Entry 1G21 (X-ray diffraction, 3.00 A resolution); this record covers chains B and D of the 8 polymer chains in the assembly.

# Chain B (and D)
Molecule: Nitrogenase molybdenum-iron protein beta chain
Organism: Azotobacter vinelandii
Notes: EC 1.18.6.1; chain D of this document is another copy of the same molecule, construct and numbering; everything in this record applies to it too
Reference sequence: P07329 (NIFK_AZOVI); residues 1-523 here = UniProt positions 1-523
Amino-acid sequence (523 residues; numbered 1 to 523; the number before each row is that of its first residue):
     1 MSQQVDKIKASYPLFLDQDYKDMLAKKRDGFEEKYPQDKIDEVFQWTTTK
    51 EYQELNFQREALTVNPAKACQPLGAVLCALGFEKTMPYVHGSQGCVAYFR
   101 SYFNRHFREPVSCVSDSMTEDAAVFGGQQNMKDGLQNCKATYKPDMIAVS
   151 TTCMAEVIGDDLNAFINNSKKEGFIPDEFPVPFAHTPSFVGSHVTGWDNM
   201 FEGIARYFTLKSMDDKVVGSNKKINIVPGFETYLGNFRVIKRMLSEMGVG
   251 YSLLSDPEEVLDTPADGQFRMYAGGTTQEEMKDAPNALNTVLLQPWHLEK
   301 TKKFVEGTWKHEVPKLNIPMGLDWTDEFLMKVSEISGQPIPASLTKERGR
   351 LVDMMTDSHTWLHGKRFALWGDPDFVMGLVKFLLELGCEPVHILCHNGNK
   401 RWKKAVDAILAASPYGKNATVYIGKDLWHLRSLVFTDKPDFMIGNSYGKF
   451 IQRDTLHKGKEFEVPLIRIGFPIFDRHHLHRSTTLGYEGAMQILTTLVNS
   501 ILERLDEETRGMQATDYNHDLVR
Disordered / not traced: 1
Bound ions: fe(8)-S(7) cluster Fe: Cys70, Cys95, Cys153, Ser188 (shared with 3 residues of chain A); Ca2+ site 1: Arg108, Glu109 (shared with Asp353(D) of chain D); Ca2+ site 2: Asp353, Asp357 (shared with Arg108(D), Glu109(D) of chain D)
Residues lining bound ligands: fe(8)-S(7) cluster (CLF): Cys70, Pro72, Ser92, Gly94, Cys95, Tyr98, Phe99, Thr152, Cys153, Ser188
Curated features (UniProtKB/Swiss-Prot):
  - binding site ([8Fe-7S] cluster): Cys70, Cys95, Cys153, Ser188

# Chain B / chain D interface
Pairs across the interface (122):
  Ser11(B) - Tyr517(D)  hydrogen bond (backbone-side chain)
  Ser11(B) - Asn518(D)  hydrogen bond
  Tyr12(B) - Glu508(D)  hydrogen bond (side chain-backbone)
  Tyr12(B) - Thr509(D)
  Tyr12(B) - Thr515(D)
  Tyr12(B) - Tyr517(D)
  Tyr12(B) - Asn518(D)
  Phe15(B) - Tyr517(D)  hydrophobic
  Gln37(B) - Gln513(D)  hydrogen bond
  Phe44(B) - Met512(D)  hydrophobic
  Arg105(B) - Val522(D)
  Arg108(B) - Asp357(D)
  Arg108(B) - Arg523(D)  hydrogen bond (side chain-backbone)
  Glu109(B) - Asp353(D)
  Glu109(B) - Asp357(D)
  Glu258(B) - Arg350(D)
  Glu259(B) - Lys346(D)  salt bridge
  Glu259(B) - Arg350(D)  salt bridge
  Asp262(B) - Arg350(D)  salt bridge
  Thr263(B) - Asp353(D)
  Pro264(B) - Lys346(D)
  Pro264(B) - Gly349(D)
  Pro264(B) - Arg350(D)
  Ala265(B) - Gly349(D)  hydrogen bond (backbone-backbone)
  Ala265(B) - Asp353(D)
  Lys346(B) - Glu259(D)  salt bridge
  Lys346(B) - Pro264(D)
  Gly349(B) - Pro264(D)
  Gly349(B) - Ala265(D)  hydrogen bond (backbone-backbone)
  Arg350(B) - Glu259(D)  salt bridge
  Arg350(B) - Asp262(D)  salt bridge
  Arg350(B) - Pro264(D)
  Asp353(B) - Glu109(D)
  Asp353(B) - Thr263(D)
  Asp353(B) - Ala265(D)
  Met354(B) - His478(D)  hydrogen bond (backbone-side chain)
  Asp357(B) - Arg108(D)
  Asp357(B) - His477(D)
  Ser358(B) - His477(D)  hydrogen bond
  Ser358(B) - His478(D)  hydrogen bond
  Trp361(B) - His477(D)
  Ser446(B) - Leu521(D)
  Tyr447(B) - Leu521(D)  hydrophobic
  Lys449(B) - Asp506(D)  salt bridge
  Lys449(B) - His519(D)
  Lys449(B) - Asp520(D)  hydrogen bond (side chain-backbone)
  Lys449(B) - Leu521(D)  hydrogen bond (side chain-backbone)
  Gln452(B) - Arg510(D)  hydrogen bond
  Arg453(B) - Arg510(D)
  Arg453(B) - Asp516(D)  salt bridge
  Asp454(B) - Met512(D)
  His457(B) - Met512(D)
  Glu463(B) - Arg510(D)  salt bridge
  Phe474(B) - Leu521(D)
  Phe474(B) - Val522(D)  hydrophobic
  Phe474(B) - Arg523(D)  hydrogen bond (backbone-backbone)
  Asp475(B) - Leu502(D)
  Asp475(B) - Leu521(D)  hydrogen bond (backbone-backbone)
  Asp475(B) - Arg523(D)
  Arg476(B) - Asn499(D)
  Arg476(B) - Leu502(D)
  Arg476(B) - Glu503(D)
  Arg476(B) - Asp506(D)  salt bridge
  His477(B) - Asp357(D)
  His477(B) - Ser358(D)  hydrogen bond
  His477(B) - Trp361(D)
  His477(B) - Thr495(D)
  His477(B) - Val498(D)
  His477(B) - Asn499(D)  hydrogen bond (backbone-side chain)
  His477(B) - Leu502(D)
  His477(B) - Arg523(D)  hydrogen bond (side chain-backbone)
  His478(B) - Met354(D)  hydrogen bond (side chain-backbone)
  His478(B) - Asp357(D)
  His478(B) - Ser358(D)  hydrogen bond
  His478(B) - Leu494(D)
  His478(B) - Thr495(D)
  Leu479(B) - Asn499(D)
  Arg481(B) - Met491(D)
  Met491(B) - Arg481(D)
  Leu494(B) - His478(D)
  Thr495(B) - His477(D)
  Thr495(B) - His478(D)
  Val498(B) - His477(D)
  Asn499(B) - Arg476(D)
  Asn499(B) - His477(D)  hydrogen bond (side chain-backbone)
  Asn499(B) - Leu479(D)
  Leu502(B) - Asp475(D)
  Leu502(B) - Arg476(D)
  Leu502(B) - His477(D)
  Glu503(B) - Arg476(D)
  Asp506(B) - Lys449(D)  salt bridge
  Asp506(B) - Asp475(D)
  Asp506(B) - Arg476(D)  salt bridge
  Glu508(B) - Tyr12(D)
  Thr509(B) - Tyr12(D)
  Arg510(B) - Gln452(D)  hydrogen bond
  Arg510(B) - Arg453(D)
  Arg510(B) - Leu456(D)
  Arg510(B) - Glu463(D)  salt bridge
  Met512(B) - Phe44(D)  hydrophobic
  Met512(B) - His457(D)
  Gln513(B) - Gln37(D)  hydrogen bond
  Thr515(B) - Tyr12(D)
  Asp516(B) - Arg453(D)  salt bridge
  Tyr517(B) - Ser11(D)  hydrogen bond (side chain-backbone)
  Tyr517(B) - Tyr12(D)
  Tyr517(B) - Phe15(D)  hydrophobic
  Asn518(B) - Ser11(D)
  Asn518(B) - Tyr12(D)
  His519(B) - Lys449(D)
  Asp520(B) - Lys449(D)  hydrogen bond (backbone-side chain)
  Leu521(B) - Ser446(D)
  Leu521(B) - Tyr447(D)  hydrophobic
  Leu521(B) - Lys449(D)
  Leu521(B) - Phe474(D)
  Leu521(B) - Asp475(D)  hydrogen bond (backbone-backbone)
  Val522(B) - Arg105(D)
  Val522(B) - Phe474(D)  hydrophobic
  Arg523(B) - Arg108(D)  hydrogen bond (backbone-side chain)
  Arg523(B) - Phe474(D)  hydrogen bond (backbone-backbone)
  Arg523(B) - Asp475(D)
  Arg523(B) - His477(D)  hydrogen bond (backbone-side chain)
Other interface residues (no listed pair), chain B (66 interface residues in all): Leu16, Arg238, Val352, Phe450, Leu456, Leu505, Ala514
Other interface residues (no listed pair), chain D (66 interface residues in all): Leu16, Arg238, Glu258, Val352, Phe450, Asp454, Leu505, Ala514

# In short
Chain B and chain D each contribute 66 residues to their interface, with 29 hydrogen bonds and 14 salt
bridges. Polar contacts include Glu259(B)-Lys346(D), Glu259(B)-Arg350(D) and Asp262(B)-Arg350(D). Ligands of
chain B: fe(8)-S(7) cluster. Curated annotation (UniProt) lists 4 [8Fe-7S] cluster-binding residues on chain
B.
Chain B and chain D are both Nitrogenase molybdenum-iron protein beta chain (Azotobacter vinelandii); the
structure, Mgatp-bound and nucleotide-free structures of a nitrogenase protein complex between leu127del-Fe
protein and the mofe protein, was determined by X-ray diffraction, deposited together with 1G20.
